PDB entry 8VMN | electron microscopy, 3.50 A resolution | chains H and I of the 10 polymer chains in the assembly

# Chain H
Molecule: 157-nt DNA strand
Sequence (157 nucleotides; row label = number of the first residue in the row):
     1 CAGGATGTAT ATATCTGAGA CGTGCCTGGA GACTAGGGAG TAATCCCCTT GGCGGTTTAA
    61 ACGCGGGGGA CAGCGCGTAC GTGCGTTTTA GCGGTGCTAG AGCTGTCTAC GACCAATTGA
   121 GCGGCCTGGG CACCGGGATT CTCCAGCCGC CGGCAGC

# Chain I
Protein: Histone H3.2
Source organism: Homo sapiens
Reference sequence: Q71DI3 (H32_HUMAN); residues 0-135 here correspond to UniProt positions 1-136 (UniProt number = residue number + 1)
Amino-acid sequence (136 residues; row label = number of the first residue in the row; numbering starts at 0):
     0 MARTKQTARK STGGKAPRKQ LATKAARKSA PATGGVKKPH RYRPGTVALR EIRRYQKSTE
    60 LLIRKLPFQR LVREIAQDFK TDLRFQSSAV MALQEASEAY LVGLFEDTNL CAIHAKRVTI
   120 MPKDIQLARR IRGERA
Unresolved in the structure: 0-35
Modified / non-standard residues: Lys4 (N-trimethyllysine; M3L)
Swiss-Prot annotation at these positions:
  - modified residue: Arg2 (Asymmetric dimethylarginine), Thr3 (Phosphothreonine), Lys4 (Allysine), Gln5 (5-glutamyl dopamine), Thr6 (Phosphothreonine), Arg8 (Citrulline), Lys9 (N6,N6,N6-trimethyllysine), Ser10 (ADP-ribosylserine), Thr11 (Phosphothreonine), Lys14 (N6-(2-hydroxyisobutyryl)lysine), Arg17 (Asymmetric dimethylarginine), Lys18 (N6-(2-hydroxyisobutyryl)lysine), Lys23 (N6-(2-hydroxyisobutyryl)lysine), Arg26 (Citrulline), Lys27 (N6,N6,N6-trimethyllysine), Ser28 (ADP-ribosylserine), Lys36 (N6,N6,N6-trimethyllysine), Lys37 (N6-methyllysine), Tyr41 (Phosphotyrosine), Lys56 (N6,N6,N6-trimethyllysine) and 8 more in UniProt
  - lipidation: Lys18 (N6-decanoyllysine), Cys110 (S-palmitoyl cysteine)

# Interface between chain H and chain I
Pairs across the interface - 14 pairs, chain H then chain I:
  DG51(H) with Arg72(I), salt bridge to the phosphate; Phe84(I), hydrogen bond to the phosphate
  DG69(H) with Arg42(I), salt bridge to the phosphate; Pro43(I), phosphate contact
  DA70(H) with Val117(I), phosphate contact
  DC71(H) with Arg116(I), phosphate contact; Val117(I), hydrogen bond to the phosphate; Thr118(I), hydrogen bond to the phosphate
  DA72(H) with Arg116(I), phosphate contact; Met120(I), phosphate contact
  DC144(H) with Arg42(I), phosphate contact; Thr45(I), hydrogen bond to the phosphate
  DA145(H) with Arg40(I), phosphate contact
  DG146(H) with Lys37(I), salt bridge to the phosphate
Interface residues without a listed pair, chain H (11 interface residues in all): DT50, DG66, DC143
Interface residues without a listed pair, chain I (15 interface residues in all): Tyr41, Arg83, Gln85, Ser86

# Summary
11 residues of chain H face 15 of chain I across their interface, with 4 hydrogen bonds and 3 salt bridges.
Polar pairs include DG51(H)-Phe84(I), DC71(H)-Val117(I) and DC71(H)-Thr118(I).
Here chain H is a 157-nt DNA strand and chain I is Histone H3.2 (Homo sapiens). Entry 8VMN (H3K4me3 nucleosome
bound to PRC2_AJ1-450) was determined by electron microscopy, deposited together with 8VMI, 8VMJ, 8VML, 8VNV,
8VNZ, 8VO0 and 8VOB.
